PDB entry 2MSE | solution NMR | chains B and D of the 4 polymer chains in the assembly

[Chain B]
Molecule: GTPase KRas
From: Homo sapiens
UniProtKB: P01116 (RASK_HUMAN), isoform P01116-2; residue numbers follow UniProt; this construct covers 1-185
Sequence (187 residues; numbered -1 to 185; the number before each row is that of its first residue; numbers below 1 keep their minus sign (Gly-1 is residue -1)):
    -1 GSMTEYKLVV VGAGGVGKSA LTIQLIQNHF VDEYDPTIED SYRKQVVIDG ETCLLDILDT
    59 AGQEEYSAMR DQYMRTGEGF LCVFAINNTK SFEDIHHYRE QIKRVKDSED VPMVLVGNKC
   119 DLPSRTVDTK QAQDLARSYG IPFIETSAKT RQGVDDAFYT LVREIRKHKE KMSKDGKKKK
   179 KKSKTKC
Disordered / not traced: -1 to 0
Construct notes: expression tag (-1 to 0)
UniProt features mapped onto this chain:
  - motif: Tyr32 to Tyr40 (Effector region)
  - binding site (GTP): Gly10 to Ala18, Val29 to Thr35, Ala59, Gly60, Asn116 to Asp119
  - modified residue: Met1 (N-acetylmethionine), Thr2 (N-acetylthreonine), Lys104 (N6-acetyllysine)
  - lipidation (N6-palmitoyl lysine): Lys182, Lys184
  - glycosylation: Thr35 (Microbial infection: O-linked (Glc) threonine)
  - natural variant: Lys5 (K5E: In NS3; K5N: In GASC), Gly10 (G10GG: In AML), Gly12 (G12A: In colorectal cancer samples; G12C: In lung carcinoma; G12D: In GASC, JMML and SFM; G12R: In lung cancer and bladder cancer; G12S: In GASC and JMML; G12V: In GASC), Gly13 (G13D: In GASC, JMML and OES; G13R: In pylocytic astrocytoma), Val14 (V14I: In NS3), Leu19 (L19F: In OES), Gln22 (Q22E: In CFC2; Q22R: In NS3), Pro34 (P34L: In NS3; P34Q: In NS3; P34R: In CFC2), Ile36 (I36M: In NS3), Thr58 (T58I: In NS3), Ala59 (A59T: In GASC), Gly60 (G60R: In CFC2; G60S: In NS3), 8 further natural variant entries in UniProt
  - mutagenesis: Asp38 (D38A: Decreased interaction with MAPKAP1/SIN1), Tyr40 (Y40A: Decreased interaction with MAPKAP1/SIN1), Gln61 (Q61L: Promotes GTP binding), Cys185 (C185S: Abolished interaction with GPR131)
Ion coordination: Mg2+ near Asp38 (its only coordinating residue here)
Residues lining bound ligands: GMP-PNP (GNP; phosphoaminophosphonic acid-guanylate ester): Ala11, Gly12, Gly13, Val14, Gly15, Lys16, Ser17, Ala18, Phe28, Val29, Asp30, Glu31, Tyr32, Asp33, Pro34, Thr35, Ala59, Gly60, Asn116, Lys117, Leu120, Ala146, Lys147
What the authors report for this chain:
  - mutagenesis - G12D, D153V: increased binding to Serine/threonine-protein kinase A-Raf (chain D)
  - mutagenesis - K5N: unchanged binding to Serine/threonine-protein kinase A-Raf (chain D)
  - disease-associated variants - K5N, D153V: increased signaling in response to phosphorylation of MEK1/2 (citing earlier work)
  - post-translational modification sites: Lys104, Ser181, Cys185 (citing earlier work)

[Chain D]
Molecule: Serine/threonine-protein kinase A-Raf
From: Homo sapiens
Notes: EC 2.7.11.1
UniProtKB: P10398 (ARAF_HUMAN); residues 808-880 here correspond to UniProt positions 19-91 (UniProt number = residue number - 789)
Sequence (73 residues; each row starts with the number of its first residue):
   808 GTVKVYLPNK QRTVVTVRDG MSVYDSLDKA LKVRGLNQDC CVVYRLIKGR KTVTAWDTAI
   868 APLDGEELIV EVL
Residues lining bound ligands:
  - 17F (O-[(S)-({(2R)-2,3-bis[(9Z)-octadec-9-enoyloxy]propyl}oxy)(hydroxy)phosphoryl]-L-serine), molecule 1: Tyr851, Gly856, Arg857, Lys858
  - 17F, molecule 2: Leu853, Ile854, Lys855, Gly856
  - 17F, molecule 3: Lys858, Ile876, Glu878

[How chain B and chain D interact]
Pairs across the interface - 20 pairs, chain B then chain D:
  Ile21(B) - Val840(D)
  Gln25(B) - Lys839(D)
  Gln25(B) - Val840(D)
  Gln25(B) - Arg841(D)
  Gln25(B) - Gly842(D)
  Glu31(B) - Lys836(D)
  Asp33(B) - Lys836(D)
  Ile36(B) - Thr809(D)
  Glu37(B) - Arg819(D)
  Glu37(B) - Thr820(D)
  Glu37(B) - Val821(D)
  Asp38(B) - Thr820(D)
  Ser39(B) - Gln818(D)
  Ser39(B) - Arg819(D)
  Tyr40(B) - Gln818(D)
  Tyr40(B) - Val840(D)
  Arg41(B) - Asn816(D)
  Arg41(B) - Gln818(D)
  Arg41(B) - Arg841(D)
  Asp54(B) - Gln818(D)
Interface residues without a listed pair, chain D (12 interface residues in all): Lys817

[Summary]
11 residues of chain B face 12 of chain D across their interface. Chain B binds GMP-PNP. Bound to chain D: 3
copies of compound 17F. The paper reports that G12D and D153V of chain B increase binding to
Serine/threonine-protein kinase A-Raf (chain D); modification sites Lys104(B), Ser181(B) and Cys185(B).
Here chain B is GTPase KRas and chain D is Serine/threonine-protein kinase A-Raf, both from Homo sapiens.
Entry 2MSE (NMR data-driven model of GTPase KRas-GNP:ARafRBD complex tethered to a lipid-bilayer nanodisc) was
determined by solution NMR.
